Entry 6CTQ (X-ray diffraction, 1.87 A resolution); this record covers chains P and A of the 4 polymer chains in the assembly.

Chain P:
Molecule: 10-nt DNA strand
Sequence (10 nucleotides; numbered 1 to 10; the number before each row is that of its first residue):
     1 GCTGATGCGX
Modified positions: 2DA (2',3'-dideoxyadenosine-5'-monophosphate) at position 10
Ion coordination: Na+: DG9 (shared with Thr101(A), Val103(A), Ile106(A) of chain A)

Chain A:
Protein: DNA polymerase beta
Organism: Homo sapiens
Notes: EC 2.7.7.7, 4.2.99.-
UniProt: P06746 (DPOLB_HUMAN); residues 1-335 here = UniProt positions 1-335
Sequence (335 residues; row label = number of the first residue in the row):
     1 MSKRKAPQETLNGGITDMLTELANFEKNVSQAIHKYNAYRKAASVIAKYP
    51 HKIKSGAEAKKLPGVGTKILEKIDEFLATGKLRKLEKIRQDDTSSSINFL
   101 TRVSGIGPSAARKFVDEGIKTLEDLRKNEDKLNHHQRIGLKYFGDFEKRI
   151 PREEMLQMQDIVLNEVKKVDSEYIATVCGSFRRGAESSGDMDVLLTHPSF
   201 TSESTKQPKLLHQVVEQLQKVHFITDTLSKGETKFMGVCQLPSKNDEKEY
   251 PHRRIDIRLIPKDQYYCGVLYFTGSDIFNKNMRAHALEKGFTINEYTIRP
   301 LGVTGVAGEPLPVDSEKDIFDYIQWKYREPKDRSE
Unresolved in the structure: 1-9
Differences from the reference sequence: conflict Leu70 (Ala in P06746)
Ion coordination: Na+ site 1: Lys60, Leu62, Val65 (shared with 1 residue of chain D); Na+ site 2: Thr101, Val103, Ile106 (shared with DG9(P) of chain P); Na+ site 3: Asp190, Asp192, Asp256 (together with 2'-deoxycytidine-5'-triphosphate); Mg2+: Asp190, Asp192 (together with 2'-deoxycytidine-5'-triphosphate)
Small-molecule neighbours:
  - 2'-deoxycytidine-5'-monophosphate (DC): Ile174, Ala175, Thr176, Leu194, Thr196, Lys262, Tyr265, Tyr266
  - 2'-deoxycytidine-5'-triphosphate (DCP): Arg149, Gly179, Ser180, Arg183, Ser188, Gly189, Asp190, Asp192, Tyr271, Phe272, Thr273, Gly274, Ser275, Asp276, Asn279
Swiss-Prot annotation at these positions:
  - region: Arg183 to Asp192 (DNA-binding)
  - active site: Lys72 (Nucleophile)
  - binding site (K(+)): Lys60, Leu62, Val65, Thr101, Val103, Ile106
  - binding site (Na(+)): Lys60, Leu62, Val65, Thr101, Val103, Ile106
  - binding site (dATP): Arg149, Ser180, Arg183, Gly189, Asp190
  - binding site (dCTP): Arg149, Ser180, Arg183, Gly189, Asp190
  - binding site (dGTP): Arg149, Ser180, Arg183, Gly189, Asp190, Asp192
  - binding site (dTTP): Arg149, Ser180, Arg183, Gly189, Asp190
  - binding site (Mg(2+)): Asp190, Asp192, Asp256
  - modified residue: Lys72 (N6-acetyllysine), Arg83 (Omega-N-methylarginine), Arg152 (Omega-N-methylarginine)
  - cross-link (Glycyl lysine isopeptide (Lys-Gly)): Lys41 (interchain with G-Cter in ubiquitin), Lys61 (interchain with G-Cter in ubiquitin), Lys81 (interchain with G-Cter in ubiquitin)
  - natural variant: Leu22 (L22P: Found in a gastric cancer sample; uncertain significance), Tyr39 (Y39C: Found in a gastric cancer sample; uncertain significance), Gly118 (G118V: Decreased DNA-directed DNA polymerase activity), Arg137 (R137Q: Decreased function in base-excision repair), Arg149 (R149I: Decreased DNA-directed DNA polymerase activity), Asp160 (D160N: Found in a gastric cancer sample; uncertain significance), Cys239 (C239R: Found in a gastric cancer sample; uncertain significance), Lys289 (K289M: Found in a colon cancer sample; uncertain significance), Asn294 (N294D: Found in a gastric cancer sample; uncertain significance), Glu295 (E295K: Found in a gastric cancer sample; uncertain significance)
  - mutagenesis: Phe25 (F25W: No effect on 5'-dRP lyase activity. Decreased ssDNA binding), His34 (H34G: Decreased 5'-dRP lyase activity. Decreased ssDNA binding), Lys35 (K35A: Decreased 5'-dRP lyase activity. Decreased ssDNA binding. Loss of 5'-dRP lyase activity; when associated with A-68 and A-72. Decreased ssDNA binding; when associated with A-68 and A-72 ...), Tyr39 (Y39F: No effect on 5'-dRP lyase activity; Y39Q: Abolishes DNA polymerase and 5'-dRP lyase activity), Lys41 (K41R: Abolishes ubiquitination; when associated with R-61 and R-81), Lys60 (K60A: Decreased 5'-dRP lyase activity. Decreased ssDNA binding), Lys61 (K61R: Abolishes ubiquitination; when associated with R-41 and R-81), Lys68 (K68A: No effect on 5'-dRP lyase activity. Decreased ssDNA binding. Loss of 5'-dRP lyase activity; when associated with A-35 and A-72. Decreased ssDNA binding; when associated with A-35 and A-72 ...), Glu71 (E71Q: No effect on 5'-dRP lyase activity. No effect on structure shown by circular dichroism. No effect on ssDNA binding), Lys72 (K72A: Severely reduced 5'-dRP lyase activity. Does not affect ssDNA binding. Loss of 5'-dRP lyase activity; when associated with A-35 and A-68. Decreased ssDNA binding ...), Glu75 (E75A: Slightly decreased 5'-dRP lyase activity. Decreased ssDNA binding. No effect on structure shown by circular dichroism), Lys81 (K81R: Abolishes ubiquitination; when associated with R-41 and R-61), 5 further mutagenesis entries in UniProt
What the authors report for this chain:
  - binding site for 2'-deoxycytidine-5'-triphosphate: Ser180, Gly189

Interface between chain P and chain A:
Contacting residue pairs - 15 pairs, chain P then chain A:
  DG7(P) with Ser109(A), phosphate contact
  DC8(P) with Gly105(A), phosphate contact; Gly107(A), hydrogen bond to the phosphate; Pro108(A), phosphate contact; Ser109(A), hydrogen bond to the phosphate; Ala110(A), hydrogen bond to the phosphate
  DG9(P) with Val103(A), phosphate contact; Ser104(A), phosphate contact; Gly105(A), hydrogen bond to the phosphate; Ile106(A), phosphate contact; His135(A), sugar contact; Arg254(A), phosphate contact
  2DA_10(P) with Arg254(A), salt bridge to the phosphate; Asp256(A), sugar contact; Tyr271(A), base contact
Also at the interface, not in a pair above, chain A (14 interface residues in all): Met236, Phe272

Summary:
Chain P and chain A form an interface of 4 and 14 residues respectively; the contacts include 4 hydrogen bonds
and 1 salt bridge. Among the polar pairs are DC8(P)-Gly107(A), DC8(P)-Ser109(A) and DC8(P)-Ala110(A). Chain A
binds 2'-deoxycytidine-5'-triphosphate and 2'-deoxycytidine-5'-monophosphate. From the paper: a binding site
for 2'-deoxycytidine-5'-triphosphate at Ser180(A) and Gly189(A).
Chain P is a 10-nt DNA strand and chain A is DNA polymerase beta (Homo sapiens); the structure, Ternary
complex crystal structure of DNA polymerase Beta with a dideoxy terminated primer with dCTP, was determined by
X-ray diffraction (same publication as 6BEL, 6BEM, 6CR3, 6CR4, 6CR5, 6CR6 and 20 further entries).
